PDB entry 6TIY | X-ray diffraction, 2.29 A resolution | chains A and E of the 5 polymer chains in the assembly

Chain A:
Protein: Tubulin alpha-1 chain
Source organism: Drosophila melanogaster
UniProtKB: P06603 (TBA1_DROME); numbering as in UniProt (aligned over 1-450)
Amino-acid sequence (450 residues; row label = number of the first residue in the row):
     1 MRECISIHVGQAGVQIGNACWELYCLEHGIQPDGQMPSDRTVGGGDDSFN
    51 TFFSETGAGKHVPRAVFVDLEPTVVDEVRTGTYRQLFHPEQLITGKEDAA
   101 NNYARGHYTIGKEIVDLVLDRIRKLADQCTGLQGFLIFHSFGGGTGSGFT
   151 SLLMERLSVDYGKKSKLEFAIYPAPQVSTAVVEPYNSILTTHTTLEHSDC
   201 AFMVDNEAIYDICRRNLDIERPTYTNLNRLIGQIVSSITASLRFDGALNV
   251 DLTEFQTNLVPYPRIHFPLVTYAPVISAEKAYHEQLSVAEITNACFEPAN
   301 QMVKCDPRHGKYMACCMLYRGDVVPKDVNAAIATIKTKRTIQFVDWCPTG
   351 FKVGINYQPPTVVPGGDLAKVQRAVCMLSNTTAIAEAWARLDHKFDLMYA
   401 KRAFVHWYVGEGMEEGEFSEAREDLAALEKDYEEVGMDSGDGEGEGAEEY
Not modelled in the structure: 39-42, 439-450
Sequence notes: engineered mutation R40 (Lys in P06603)
UniProt features mapped onto this chain:
  - active site: E254
  - binding site (GTP): Q11, E71, S140, G144, T145, T179, N206, N228
  - binding site (Mg(2+)): E71
  - site: Y450 (Involved in polymerization)
Ligand contacts: GTP (guanosine-5'-triphosphate): G10, Q11, A12, Q15, I16, D69, D98, A99, A100, N101, S140, G142, G143, G144, T145, G146, I171, P173, V177, S178, T179, E183, N206, I209, Y224, L227, N228, I231

Chain E:
Protein: Stathmin-4
Source organism: Rattus norvegicus
UniProtKB: P63043 (STMN4_RAT); residues 4-145 here correspond to UniProt positions 48-189 (UniProt number = residue number + 44)
Amino-acid sequence (143 residues; each row starts with the number of its first residue):
     3 MADMEVIELNKATSGQSWEVILKPPSFDGVPEFNASLPRRRDPSLEEIQK
    53 KLEAAEERRKYQEAELLKHLAEKREHEREVIQKAIEENNNFIKMAKEKLA
   103 QKMESNKENREAHLAAMLERLQEKDKHAEEVRKNKELKEEASR
Not modelled in the structure: 3, 35-43
Sequence notes: initiating methionine (3); engineered mutation A4 (Ser48 in P63043), A14 (Cys58 in P63043), W20 (Phe64 in P63043)
UniProt features mapped onto this chain:
  - modified residue: S46 (Phosphoserine)

Interface between chain A and chain E:
Contacting residue pairs - 74 pairs, chain A then chain E:
  Y108(A) with L54(E), hydrophobic; A57(E), hydrophobic; R61(E), hydrogen bond (backbone-side chain)
  T109(A) with R61(E), hydrogen bond
  K112(A) with L54(E); E58(E), salt bridge
  L152(A) with L54(E), hydrophobic
  E155(A) with I50(E)
  R156(A) with L47(E)
  V159(A) with I50(E), hydrophobic
  H197(A) with P45(E)
  F244(A) with S16(E)
  D245(A) with A14(E); T15(E), hydrogen bond (side chain-backbone); S16(E), hydrogen bond (backbone-backbone); G17(E)
  G246(A) with A14(E); S16(E)
  A247(A) with N12(E), hydrogen bond (backbone-side chain); G17(E); Q18(E); S19(E), hydrogen bond (backbone-side chain)
  L248(A) with S19(E)
  Y262(A) with V32(E), hydrogen bond (side chain-backbone); P33(E)
  P325(A) with Q18(E); W20(E), hydrophobic
  V328(A) with W20(E), hydrophobic
  N329(A) with M6(E); W20(E); V22(E)
  I332(A) with M6(E), hydrophobic
  A333(A) with M6(E), hydrophobic
  K336(A) with L24(E); K25(E)
  D345(A) with P27(E); S28(E), hydrogen bond (backbone-backbone); F29(E), hydrogen bond (backbone-backbone)
  W346(A) with P27(E); F29(E); G31(E); E34(E)
  C347(A) with P27(E)
  P348(A) with K25(E); P27(E)
  T349(A) with I23(E); L24(E), hydrogen bond (backbone-backbone); K25(E), hydrogen bond (backbone-backbone)
  G350(A) with V22(E)
  F351(A) with E21(E); V22(E), hydrogen bond (backbone-backbone); L24(E), hydrophobic
  K352(A) with W20(E); E21(E)
  V353(A) with S19(E); W20(E), hydrogen bond (backbone-backbone)
  G354(A) with Q18(E)
  I355(A) with S16(E); G17(E); Q18(E), hydrogen bond (backbone-backbone); W20(E), hydrophobic
  N356(A) with S16(E)
  Y357(A) with T15(E); S16(E), hydrogen bond (backbone-backbone); G17(E); Q18(E)
  Q358(A) with S16(E)
  V409(A) with Q64(E), hydrogen bond (backbone-side chain)
  G410(A) with R61(E); Q64(E)
  E411(A) with R61(E), hydrogen bond (backbone-side chain)
  G412(A) with A57(E); R60(E), hydrogen bond (backbone-side chain)
  E414(A) with R60(E), salt bridge
Also at the interface, not in a pair above, chain A (43 interface residues in all): D46, H107, S158, D438
Also at the interface, not in a pair above, chain E (37 interface residues in all): V8, L11, K13, P26, S46, K53, E55

Overview:
43 residues of chain A and 37 residues of chain E are in contact, with 18 hydrogen bonds and 2 salt bridges.
Polar pairs include K112(A)-E58(E), E414(A)-R60(E) and Y108(A)-R61(E). Chain A binds GTP.
Here chain A is Tubulin alpha-1 chain (Drosophila melanogaster) and chain E is Stathmin-4 (Rattus norvegicus).
Entry 6TIY (Drosophila gmpcpp-tubulin) was determined by X-ray diffraction (same publication as 6TIS, 6TIU and
6TIZ).
